PDB entry 8HWZ | electron microscopy, 3.56 A resolution | chains J and L of the 12 polymer chains in the assembly

[Chain J (and L)]
Name: Starvation-inducible DNA-binding protein or fine tangled pili major subunit
Organism: Mycolicibacterium smegmatis MC2 155
Notes: chain L of this document is another copy of the same molecule, construct and numbering; everything in this record applies to it too
UniProtKB: A0QXB7 (A0QXB7_MYCS2); residues 16-161 here = UniProt positions 16-161
Chain sequence (146 residues; numbered 16 to 161; the number before each row is that of its first residue):
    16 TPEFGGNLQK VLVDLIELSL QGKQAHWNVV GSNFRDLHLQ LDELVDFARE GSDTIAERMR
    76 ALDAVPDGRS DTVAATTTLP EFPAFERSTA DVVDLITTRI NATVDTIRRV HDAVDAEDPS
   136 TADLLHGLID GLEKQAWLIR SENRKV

[Chain J / chain L interface]
Pairs across the interface (46; chain J residue first):
  Ile31(J) with Leu35(L), hydrophobic
  Glu32(J) with Ser85(L), hydrogen bond
  Leu35(J) with Leu35(L), hydrophobic; Ser85(L)
  Lys38(J) with Asp68(L), salt bridge
  Gln39(J) with Pro81(L); Gly83(L)
  His41(J) with Asp68(L); Glu72(L), salt bridge
  Trp42(J) with Ile31(L), hydrophobic; Asp68(L), hydrogen bond; Ala71(L); Arg75(L), hydrogen bond (backbone-side chain); Pro81(L), hydrophobic
  Asn43(J) with Arg75(L); Val80(L); Pro81(L)
  Val44(J) with Arg75(L)
  Val45(J) with Arg75(L)
  His53(J) with Glu72(L), salt bridge
  Arg64(J) with Arg64(L)
  Asp68(J) with Lys38(L), salt bridge; His41(L), salt bridge; Trp42(L), hydrogen bond
  Ala71(J) with Trp42(L)
  Glu72(J) with His41(L), salt bridge; His53(L), salt bridge
  Arg75(J) with Trp42(L), hydrogen bond (side chain-backbone); Val45(L); Glu101(L), salt bridge
  Val80(J) with Asn43(L); Phe100(L), hydrophobic
  Pro81(J) with Gln39(L); Trp42(L), hydrophobic; Asn43(L)
  Asp82(J) with Gln39(L)
  Gly83(J) with Gln39(L)
  Arg84(J) with Phe97(L)
  Ser85(J) with Glu32(L), hydrogen bond
  Asp86(J) with Ala89(L)
  Phe97(J) with Arg84(L)
  Ala99(J) with Val80(L); Pro81(L); Asp82(L); Arg84(L)
  Glu101(J) with Arg75(L), salt bridge
Also at the interface, not in a pair above, chain J (30 interface residues in all): Leu27, Asp78, Ala89, Phe100
Also at the interface, not in a pair above, chain L (29 interface residues in all): Leu27, Asp86, Glu96, Ala99

[In short]
30 residues of chain J and 29 residues of chain L are in contact, with 6 hydrogen bonds and 9 salt bridges.
Polar contacts include Lys38(J)-Asp68(L), His41(J)-Glu72(L) and His53(J)-Glu72(L).
Both chains are Starvation-inducible DNA-binding protein or fine tangled pili major subunit (Mycolicibacterium
smegmatis MC2 155). Entry 8HWZ (Cryo-EM structure of delta N15 MsDps2 of Mycobacterium smegmatis) was
determined by electron microscopy, deposited together with 8HX0 and 8HX1.
